Entry 8BPE (electron microscopy, 3.63 A resolution); this record covers chains F and E of the 19 polymer chains in the assembly.

== Chain F (and E) ==
Name: Immunoglobulin heavy constant mu
From: Homo sapiens
Notes: chain E of this document is another copy of the same molecule, construct and numbering; everything in this record applies to it too
Chain sequence (348 residues; row label = number of the first residue in the row):
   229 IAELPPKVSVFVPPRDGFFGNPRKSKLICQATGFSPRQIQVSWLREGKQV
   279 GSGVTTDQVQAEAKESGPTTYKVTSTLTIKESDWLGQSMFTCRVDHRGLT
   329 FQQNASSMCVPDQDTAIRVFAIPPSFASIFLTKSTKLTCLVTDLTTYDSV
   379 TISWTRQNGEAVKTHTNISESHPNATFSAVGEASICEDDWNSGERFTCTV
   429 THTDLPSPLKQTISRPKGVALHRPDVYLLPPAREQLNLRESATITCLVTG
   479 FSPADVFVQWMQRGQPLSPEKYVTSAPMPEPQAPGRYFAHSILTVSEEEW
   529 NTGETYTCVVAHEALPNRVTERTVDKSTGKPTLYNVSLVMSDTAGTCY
Unresolved in the structure: 229-344, 569-576
Disulfide bonds: Cys-367/Cys-426, Cys-474/Cys-536
Covalent attachments: N-acetylglucosamine (NAG) linked to Asn-563
What the authors report for this chain:
  - specificity-determining residues: Arg-467, Arg-514 (proposed by the authors, not directly observed)
  - specificity-determining residues: Arg-467, Arg-514 (by similarity / conservation)

== How chain F and chain E interact ==
Contacting residue pairs (16; chain F residue first):
  Tyr-455(F) / Gln-463(E)
  Leu-457(F) / Ala-460(E)  hydrophobic
  Gln-463(F) / Tyr-455(E)
  Val-501(F) / Pro-509(E)  hydrophobic
  Val-501(F) / Phe-516(E)  hydrophobic
  Pro-509(F) / Val-501(E)  hydrophobic
  Phe-516(F) / Val-501(E)  hydrophobic
  Phe-516(F) / Ile-520(E)  hydrophobic
  His-518(F) / Ile-520(E)
  Ile-520(F) / Phe-516(E)  hydrophobic
  Ile-520(F) / His-518(E)
  Leu-561(F) / Leu-566(E)  hydrophobic
  Tyr-562(F) / Leu-566(E)  hydrophobic
  Val-564(F) / Val-564(E)  hydrophobic
  Leu-566(F) / Leu-561(E)  hydrophobic
  Leu-566(F) / Tyr-562(E)  hydrophobic
Also at the interface, not in a pair above, chain F (18 interface residues in all): Ala-460, Glu-462, Thr-473, Leu-475, Ser-503, Met-506
Also at the interface, not in a pair above, chain E (18 interface residues in all): Leu-457, Glu-462, Thr-473, Leu-475, Ser-503, Met-506

== Overview ==
Chain F and chain E each contribute 18 residues to their interface. Covalently linked N-acetylglucosamine: at
Asn-563(F). From the paper: specificity determinants Arg-467(F) and Arg-514(F).
Both chains are Immunoglobulin heavy constant mu (Homo sapiens). Entry 8BPE (8:1 binding of FcMR on IgM
pentameric core) was determined by electron microscopy (same publication as 8BPF and 8BPG).
